PDB entry 3LN8 | X-ray diffraction, 1.61 A resolution | chain A

# Chain A
Protein: Hydrolase
Source organism: Danio Rerio
Amino-acid sequence (126 residues; row label = number of the first residue in the row):
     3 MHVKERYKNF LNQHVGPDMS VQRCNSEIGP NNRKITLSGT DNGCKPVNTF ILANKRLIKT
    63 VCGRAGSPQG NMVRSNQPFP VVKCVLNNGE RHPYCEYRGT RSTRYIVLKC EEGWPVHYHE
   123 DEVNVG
Disulfides: Cys26-Cys86, Cys46-Cys97, Cys64-Cys112

# Overview
Chain A is Hydrolase (Danio Rerio); the structure, The X-ray structure of Zf-RNase-1 from a new crystal form
at pH 7.3, was determined by X-ray diffraction (same publication as 3LJD and 3LJE).
